PDB entry 7EPB | electron microscopy, 3.10 A resolution | chains B and D of the 4 polymer chains in the assembly

== Chain B ==
Protein: Metabotropic glutamate receptor 2
Organism: Homo sapiens
UniProtKB: Q14416 (GRM2_HUMAN); numbering as in UniProt (aligned over 19-825)
Sequence (851 residues; numbered 9 to 859; the number before each row is that of its first residue):
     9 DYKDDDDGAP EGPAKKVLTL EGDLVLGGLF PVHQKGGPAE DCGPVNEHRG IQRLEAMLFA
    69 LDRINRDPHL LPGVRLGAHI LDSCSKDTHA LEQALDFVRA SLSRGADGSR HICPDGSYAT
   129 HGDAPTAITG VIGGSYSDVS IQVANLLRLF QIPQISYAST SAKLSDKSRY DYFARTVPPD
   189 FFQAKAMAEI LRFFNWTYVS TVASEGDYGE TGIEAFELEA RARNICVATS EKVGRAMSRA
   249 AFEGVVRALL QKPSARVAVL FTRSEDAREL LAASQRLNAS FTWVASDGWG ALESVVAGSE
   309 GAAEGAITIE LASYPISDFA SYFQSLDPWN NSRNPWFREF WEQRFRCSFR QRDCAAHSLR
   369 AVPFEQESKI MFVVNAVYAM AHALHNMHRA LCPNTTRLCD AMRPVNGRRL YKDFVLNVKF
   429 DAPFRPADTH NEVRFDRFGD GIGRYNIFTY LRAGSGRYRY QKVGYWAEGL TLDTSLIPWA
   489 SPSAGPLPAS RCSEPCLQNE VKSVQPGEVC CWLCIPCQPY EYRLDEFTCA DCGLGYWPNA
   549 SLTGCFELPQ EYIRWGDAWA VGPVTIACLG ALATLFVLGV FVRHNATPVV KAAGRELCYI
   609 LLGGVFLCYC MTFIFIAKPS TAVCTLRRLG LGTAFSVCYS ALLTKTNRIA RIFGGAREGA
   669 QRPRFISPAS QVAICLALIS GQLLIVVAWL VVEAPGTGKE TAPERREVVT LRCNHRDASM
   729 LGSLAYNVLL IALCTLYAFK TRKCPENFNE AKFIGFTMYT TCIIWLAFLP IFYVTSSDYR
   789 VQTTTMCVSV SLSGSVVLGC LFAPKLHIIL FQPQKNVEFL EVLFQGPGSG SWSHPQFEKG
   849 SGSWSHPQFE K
Not modelled in the structure: 9-21, 660-676, 818-859
Differences from the reference sequence: expression tag (9-18, 826-859); engineered mutation A601 (Ser in Q14416)
Disulfides: C50-C92, C234-C518, C355-C362, C400-C407, C500-C519, C504-C522, C525-C537, C540-C553, C632-C721
Small-molecule neighbours: 40F ((1S,2S,5R,6S)-2-aminobicyclo[3.1.0]hexane-2,6-dicarboxylic acid): R57, R61, S143, Y144, S145, A166, S167, T168, Y216, R271, D295, G296, E375, K377
UniProt features mapped onto this chain:
  - region: A677 to A685 (Important for interaction with HTR2A)
  - binding site (L-glutamate): R57, R61, S145, A166, T168, D295, K377
  - glycosylation (N-linked (GlcNAc...) asparagine): N203, N286, N338, N402, N547
  - mutagenesis: A677 (A677S: Impairs interaction with HTR2A), A681 (A681F: Impairs interaction with HTR2A), A685 (A685G: Impairs interaction with HTR2A)
From the paper describing this entry:
  - mutagenesis - R714DEL/E715DEL: decreased signaling in response to agonist
  - mutagenesis - R714DEL/E715DEL: unchanged signaling in response to PAM
  - mutagenesis - C121A/V782C/V789C: increased signaling
  - mutagenesis - C121A/V782C/V789C: increased binding to agonist and PAM
  - mutagenesis - S601A: increased expression
  - mutagenesis - F756S: unchanged signaling in response to agonist

== Chain D ==
Protein: Anti-RON nanobody
Organism: Lama glama
Notes: antibody fragment or engineered binder
Sequence (137 residues; row label = number of the first residue in the row):
     1 QVQLVQSGGG LVQAGGSLRL SCAASVRFFS INTMGWYRQA PGKQRELVAD ITSSGSTNYA
    61 DSGKGRFTIS RDNAKNTVYL QMNRLKPEDT AVYYCHADYK YTTHNTAWGQ GTQVTVSSGR
   121 PLEVLFQGPH HHHHHHH
Not modelled in the structure: 119-137
Disulfides: C22-C95

== How chain B and chain D interact ==
Pairs across the interface - 44 pairs, chain B then chain D:
  G44(B) - R45(D)  hydrogen bond (backbone-side chain)
  G45(B) - Q39(D)
  G45(B) - R45(D)
  P46(B) - Q39(D)
  P46(B) - Y94(D)  hydrophobic
  P46(B) - W108(D)  hydrophobic
  A47(B) - Q39(D)
  A47(B) - Y94(D)
  E48(B) - A40(D)
  E48(B) - P41(D)
  E48(B) - G42(D)  hydrogen bond (side chain-backbone)
  E48(B) - K43(D)
  G51(B) - G42(D)
  P52(B) - G42(D)
  P52(B) - K43(D)
  K240(B) - T102(D)
  K240(B) - T103(D)
  K240(B) - H104(D)
  V241(B) - T103(D)  hydrogen bond (backbone-backbone)
  G242(B) - T103(D)
  G242(B) - N105(D)
  R243(B) - N105(D)
  A244(B) - N105(D)
  A244(B) - T106(D)  hydrogen bond (backbone-backbone)
  A244(B) - W108(D)
  M245(B) - R45(D)  hydrogen bond (backbone-side chain)
  M245(B) - H104(D)
  M245(B) - T106(D)
  M245(B) - W108(D)
  S246(B) - Y37(D)
  S246(B) - H96(D)  hydrogen bond
  S246(B) - D98(D)
  S246(B) - T106(D)  hydrogen bond
  S246(B) - W108(D)
  R247(B) - Y37(D)  hydrogen bond (backbone-side chain)
  A248(B) - T33(D)
  A248(B) - D50(D)
  A248(B) - H96(D)
  A248(B) - D98(D)
  A249(B) - D98(D)  hydrogen bond (backbone-side chain)
  A249(B) - H104(D)
  A249(B) - T106(D)
  V253(B) - H104(D)
  R276(B) - Q44(D)
Interface residues without a listed pair, chain B (22 interface residues in all): E213, E239, R255
Interface residues without a listed pair, chain D (21 interface residues in all): L47, G109

== In short ==
The interface between chain B and chain D involves 22 residues on one side and 21 on the other; the contacts
include 9 hydrogen bonds. Among the polar pairs are G44(B)-R45(D), E48(B)-G42(D) and M245(B)-R45(D). The paper
reports that R714DEL/E715DEL of chain B reduce signaling in response to agonist; C121A/V782C/V789C of chain B
increase signaling; 4 substitutions were tested in all.
Chain B is Metabotropic glutamate receptor 2 (Homo sapiens) and chain D is Anti-RON nanobody (Lama glama); the
structure, Cryo-EM structure of LY354740-bound mGlu2 homodimer, was determined by electron microscopy,
deposited together with 7EPA, 7EPC, 7EPD, 7EPE and 7EPF.
